Entry 9B7E (X-ray diffraction, 1.65 A resolution); this record covers chain A.

# Chain A
Name: Lysozyme C
From: Gallus gallus
Notes: EC 3.2.1.17; fragment: lyzozyme
UniProtKB: P00698 (LYSC_CHICK); residues 1-129 here correspond to UniProt positions 19-147 (UniProt number = residue number + 18)
Sequence (129 residues; row label = number of the first residue in the row):
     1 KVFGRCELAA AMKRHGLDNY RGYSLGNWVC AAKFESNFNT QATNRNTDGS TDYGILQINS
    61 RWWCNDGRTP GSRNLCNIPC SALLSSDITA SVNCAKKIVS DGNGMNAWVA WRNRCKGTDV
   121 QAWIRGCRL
UniProt features mapped onto this chain:
  - active site: E35, D52
  - binding site (substrate): D101
Disulfide bonds: C6-C127, C30-C115, C64-C80, C76-C94
Ion coordination: Na+ site 1: Y53, S91; Na+ site 2: S60, C64, S72, R73; Na+ site 3: A82, D87

# Overview
The Na+ site 1 is built by Y53 and S91. The Na+ site 2 is built by S60, C64, S72 and R73. UniProt lists
active-site residues E35 and D52 and substrate-binding residue D101.
Chain A is Lysozyme C (Gallus gallus); the structure, S_SAD structure of HEWL using lossy compression data
with a compression ratio of 422, was determined by X-ray diffraction (same publication as 9B7F).
